Entry 7DWH (X-ray diffraction, 3.10 A resolution); this record covers chains B and D of the 6 polymer chains in the assembly.

# Chain B (and D)
Molecule: U1 small nuclear ribonucleoprotein A
From: Homo sapiens
Notes: chain D of this document is another copy of the same molecule, construct and numbering; everything in this record applies to it too
UniProt: P09012 (SNRPA_HUMAN); residues 1-102 here = UniProt positions 1-102
Chain sequence (102 residues; numbered 1 to 102; the number before each row is that of its first residue):
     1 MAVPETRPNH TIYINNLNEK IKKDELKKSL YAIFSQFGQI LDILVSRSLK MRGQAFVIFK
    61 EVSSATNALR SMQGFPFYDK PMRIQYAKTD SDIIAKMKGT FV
Unresolved in the structure: 1-7, 93-102 (chain D: 1-4, 102)
Curated features (UniProtKB/Swiss-Prot):
  - modified residue: Ala2 (N-acetylalanine), Lys60 (N6-acetyllysine)
  - mutagenesis: Thr11 (T11V: Abolishes RNA binding), Tyr13 (Y13F: Substantially reduces RNA binding), Asn15 (N15V: Abolishes RNA binding), Asn16 (N16V: Substantially reduces RNA binding), Arg52 (R52Q: Abolishes RNA binding)

# Chain B / chain D interface
Pairs across the interface (23):
  Glu25(B) - Lys28(D)
  Lys28(B) - Glu25(D)
  Lys28(B) - Lys28(D)
  Lys28(B) - Ser29(D)
  Lys28(B) - Tyr78(D)
  Ser29(B) - Ser29(D)
  Ala32(B) - Phe77(D)  hydrophobic
  Ala32(B) - Tyr78(D)  hydrogen bond (backbone-backbone)
  Ile33(B) - Phe75(D)  hydrophobic
  Ser35(B) - Tyr78(D)
  Ser35(B) - Asp79(D)  hydrogen bond (side chain-backbone)
  Gln36(B) - Pro76(D)  hydrogen bond (side chain-backbone)
  Gln36(B) - Asp79(D)
  Phe75(B) - Ile33(D)  hydrophobic
  Phe75(B) - Gln36(D)
  Pro76(B) - Gln36(D)
  Phe77(B) - Ala32(D)  hydrophobic
  Tyr78(B) - Lys28(D)
  Tyr78(B) - Tyr31(D)  hydrophobic
  Tyr78(B) - Ala32(D)  hydrogen bond (backbone-backbone)
  Tyr78(B) - Ser35(D)
  Asp79(B) - Ser35(D)  hydrogen bond (backbone-side chain)
  Asp79(B) - Gln36(D)
Other interface residues (no listed pair), chain B (14 interface residues in all): Tyr31, Met72
Other interface residues (no listed pair), chain D (14 interface residues in all): Met72

# Overview
Chain B and chain D each contribute 14 residues to their interface; the contacts include 5 hydrogen bonds.
Among the polar pairs are Ser35(B)-Asp79(D), Gln36(B)-Pro76(D) and Ala32(B)-Tyr78(D). From UniProt: 5
mutagenesis sites on chain B.
Both chains are U1 small nuclear ribonucleoprotein A (Homo sapiens). Entry 7DWH (Complex structure of
SAM-dependent methyltransferase ribozyme) was determined by X-ray diffraction together with 7DLZ from the same
study.
